3INQ - chains A and B; structure by X-ray diffraction, 2.00 A resolution.

== Chain A (and B) ==
Name: Bcl-2-like protein 1
From: Homo sapiens
Notes: engineered mutation(s): DELETION OF AMINO ACIDS 27 TO 82; chain B of this document is another copy of the same molecule, construct and numbering; everything in this record applies to it too
Reference sequence: Q07817 (B2CL1_HUMAN); numbering as in UniProt; present here: 1-26, 83-209
Amino-acid sequence (158 residues; each row starts with the number of its first residue; note: 56 numbers in that range are skipped by the numbering (no residue carries them; nothing is unmodelled there); numbers below 1 keep their minus sign (Gly-4 is residue -4)):
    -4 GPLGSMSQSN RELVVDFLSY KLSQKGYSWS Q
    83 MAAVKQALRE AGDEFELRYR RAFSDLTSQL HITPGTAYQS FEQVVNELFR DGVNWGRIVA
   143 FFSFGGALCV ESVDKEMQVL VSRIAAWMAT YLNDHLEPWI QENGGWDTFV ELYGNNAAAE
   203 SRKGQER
Not modelled in the structure: -4 to 2, 197-209 (chain B: -4 to 0, 197-209)
Sequence notes: expression tag (-4 to 0)
Small-molecule neighbours: X0J (4-[4-(biphenyl-3-ylmethyl)piperazin-1-yl]-N-{[4-({(1R)-3-(dimethylamino)-1-[(phenylsulfanyl)methyl]propyl}amino)-3-nitrophenyl]sulfonyl}benzamide): Ala93, Glu96, Phe97, Arg100, Tyr101, Ala104, Leu108, Glu129, Leu130, Arg132, Asp133, Asn136, Trp137, Gly138, Arg139, Val141, Ala142, Phe191, Tyr195
UniProt features mapped onto this chain:
  - motif: Ser4 to Trp24 (BH4), Val86 to Arg100 (BH3), Glu129 to Gly148 (BH1), Pro180 to Tyr195 (BH2)
From the paper describing this entry:
  - conformationally variable residues: Leu108

== How chain A and chain B interact ==
Residue-residue contacts (77; chain A residue first):
  Ser4(A) - Met83(B)
  Asn5(A) - Asn175(B)  hydrogen bond
  Asn5(A) - Glu179(B)  hydrogen bond
  Asn5(A) - Trp188(B)
  Arg6(A) - Ala167(B)
  Arg6(A) - Ala168(B)
  Glu7(A) - Met83(B)
  Leu8(A) - Val86(B)  hydrophobic
  Leu8(A) - Lys87(B)
  Leu8(A) - Leu90(B)  hydrophobic
  Leu8(A) - Trp188(B)
  Val9(A) - Phe144(B)
  Val9(A) - Ala167(B)
  Val9(A) - Leu174(B)  hydrophobic
  Asp11(A) - Lys87(B)
  Asp11(A) - Arg91(B)  salt bridge
  Phe12(A) - Leu90(B)
  Phe12(A) - Phe144(B)
  Phe12(A) - Ser145(B)
  Leu13(A) - Gly147(B)
  Leu13(A) - Gly148(B)
  Leu13(A) - Cys151(B)  hydrophobic
  Leu13(A) - Ala167(B)  hydrophobic
  Leu13(A) - Met170(B)  hydrophobic
  Tyr15(A) - Arg91(B)
  Tyr15(A) - Asp95(B)  hydrogen bond
  Lys16(A) - Asp95(B)  salt bridge
  Lys16(A) - Glu98(B)  salt bridge
  Lys16(A) - Val152(B)
  Gln19(A) - Asp95(B)  hydrogen bond
  Lys20(A) - Val152(B)
  Tyr22(A) - Val152(B)
  Tyr22(A) - Val155(B)  hydrophobic
  Tyr22(A) - Asp156(B)  hydrogen bond
  Trp24(A) - Val163(B)
  Trp24(A) - Ala167(B)  hydrophobic
  Met83(A) - Ser4(B)
  Val86(A) - Leu8(B)  hydrophobic
  Lys87(A) - Leu8(B)
  Lys87(A) - Asp11(B)
  Leu90(A) - Leu8(B)  hydrophobic
  Leu90(A) - Phe12(B)
  Arg91(A) - Asp11(B)  salt bridge
  Arg91(A) - Tyr15(B)
  Arg91(A) - Arg91(B)
  Asp95(A) - Tyr15(B)  hydrogen bond
  Asp95(A) - Lys16(B)  salt bridge
  Asp95(A) - Gln19(B)  hydrogen bond
  Glu98(A) - Lys16(B)  salt bridge
  Phe144(A) - Val9(B)  hydrophobic
  Phe144(A) - Phe12(B)
  Ser145(A) - Phe12(B)
  Gly147(A) - Leu13(B)
  Gly148(A) - Leu13(B)
  Cys151(A) - Leu13(B)  hydrophobic
  Val152(A) - Lys16(B)
  Val152(A) - Lys20(B)
  Val155(A) - Leu17(B)  hydrophobic
  Val155(A) - Tyr22(B)  hydrophobic
  Asp156(A) - Tyr22(B)  hydrogen bond
  Gln160(A) - Ser23(B)  hydrogen bond (side chain-backbone)
  Val163(A) - Trp24(B)  hydrophobic
  Ala167(A) - Arg6(B)
  Ala167(A) - Val9(B)
  Ala167(A) - Leu13(B)  hydrophobic
  Ala167(A) - Trp24(B)  hydrophobic
  Ala168(A) - Arg6(B)
  Met170(A) - Leu13(B)  hydrophobic
  Leu174(A) - Asn5(B)
  Leu174(A) - Val9(B)  hydrophobic
  Asn175(A) - Ser2(B)
  Asn175(A) - Asn5(B)  hydrogen bond
  Glu179(A) - Met1(B)
  Glu179(A) - Asn5(B)  hydrogen bond
  Gln183(A) - Met1(B)
  Trp188(A) - Asn5(B)  hydrogen bond
  Trp188(A) - Leu8(B)
Also at the interface, not in a pair above, chain A (44 interface residues in all): Leu17, Ser23, Gly94, Ala171
Also at the interface, not in a pair above, chain B (46 interface residues in all): Glu7, Gly94, Gln160, Ser164, Ala171

== In short ==
44 residues of chain A face 46 of chain B across their interface, with 12 hydrogen bonds and 6 salt bridges.
Polar pairs include Asp11(A)-Arg91(B), Lys16(A)-Asp95(B) and Lys16(A)-Glu98(B). Chain A binds compound X0J.
From the paper: conformational variability at Leu108(A).
Both chains are Bcl-2-like protein 1 (Homo sapiens). Entry 3INQ (Crystal structure of BCL-XL in complex with
W1191542) was determined by X-ray diffraction (same publication as 3IO8 and 3IO9).
